7KZS - chains Q and M of the 19 polymer chains in the assembly; structure by electron microscopy, 4.20 A resolution (low resolution: residue-level contacts below are approximate; hydrogen-bond / salt-bridge calls are withheld).

# Chain Q
Name: Fanconi anemia core complex-associated protein 100
Organism: Homo sapiens
Reference sequence: Q0VG06 (FP100_HUMAN); residue numbers follow UniProt; this construct covers 1-881
Amino-acid sequence (906 residues; each row starts with the number of its first residue; numbers below 1 keep their minus sign (Met-24 is residue -24)):
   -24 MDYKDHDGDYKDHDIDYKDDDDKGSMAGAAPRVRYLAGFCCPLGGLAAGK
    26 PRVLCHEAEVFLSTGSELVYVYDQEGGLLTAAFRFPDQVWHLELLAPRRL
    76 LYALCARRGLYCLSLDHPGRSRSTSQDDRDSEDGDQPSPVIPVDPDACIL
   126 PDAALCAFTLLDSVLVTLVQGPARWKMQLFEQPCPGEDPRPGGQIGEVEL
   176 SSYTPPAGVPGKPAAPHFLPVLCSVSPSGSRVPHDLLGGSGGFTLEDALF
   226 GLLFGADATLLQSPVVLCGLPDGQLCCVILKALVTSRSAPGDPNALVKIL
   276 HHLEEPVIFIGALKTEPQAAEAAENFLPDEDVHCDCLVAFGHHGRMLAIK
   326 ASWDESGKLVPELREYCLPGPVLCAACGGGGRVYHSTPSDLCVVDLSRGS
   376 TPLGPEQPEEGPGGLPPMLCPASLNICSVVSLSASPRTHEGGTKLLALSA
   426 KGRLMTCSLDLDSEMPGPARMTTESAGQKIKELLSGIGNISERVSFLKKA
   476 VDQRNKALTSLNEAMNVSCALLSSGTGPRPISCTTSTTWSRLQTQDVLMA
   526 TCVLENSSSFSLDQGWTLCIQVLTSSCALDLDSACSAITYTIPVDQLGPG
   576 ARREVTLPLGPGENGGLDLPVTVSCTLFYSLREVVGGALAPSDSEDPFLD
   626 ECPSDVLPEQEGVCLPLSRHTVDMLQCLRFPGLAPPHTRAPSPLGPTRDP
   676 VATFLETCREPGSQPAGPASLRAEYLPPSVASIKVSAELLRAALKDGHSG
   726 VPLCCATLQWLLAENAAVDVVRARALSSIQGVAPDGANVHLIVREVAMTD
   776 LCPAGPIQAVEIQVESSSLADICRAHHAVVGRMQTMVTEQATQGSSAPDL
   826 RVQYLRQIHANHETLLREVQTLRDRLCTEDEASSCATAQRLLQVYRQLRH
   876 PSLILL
Not modelled in the structure: -24 to 4, 94-112, 183-190, 206-216, 261-270, 294-302, 374-382, 409-415, 436-448, 613-634, 686-700
Construct notes: initiating methionine (-24); expression tag (-23 to 0)
Swiss-Prot annotation at these positions:
  - modified residue: Ser667 (Phosphoserine)

# Chain M
Name: E3 ubiquitin-protein ligase FANCL
Organism: Homo sapiens
Notes: EC 2.3.2.27
Reference sequence: Q9NW38 (FANCL_HUMAN); residues 1-375 here = UniProt positions 1-375
Amino-acid sequence (394 residues; row label = number of the first residue in the row; numbers below 1 keep their minus sign (Met-18 is residue -18)):
   -18 MDYKDDDDKENLYFQGGGRMAVTEASLLRQCPLLLPQNRSKTVYEGFISA
    32 QGRDFHLRIVLPEDLQLKNARLLCSWQLRTILSGYHRIVQQRMQHSPDLM
    82 SFMMELKMLLEVALKNRQELYALPPPPQFYSSLIEEIGTLGWDKLVYADT
   132 CFSTIKLKAEDASGREHLITLKLKAKYPAESPDYFVDFPVPFCASWTPQS
   182 SLISIYSQFLAAIESLKAFWDVMDEIDEKTWVLEPEKPPRSATARRIALG
   232 NNVSINIEVDPRHPTMLPECFFLGADHVVKPLGIKLSRNIHLWDPENSVL
   282 QNLKDVLEIDFPARAILEKSDFTMDCGICYAYQLDGTIPDQVCDNSQCGQ
   332 PFHQICLYEWLRGLLTSRQSFNIIFGECPYCSKPITLKMSGRKH
Not modelled in the structure: -18 to 0, 371-375
Construct notes: initiating methionine (-18); expression tag (-17 to 0)
Metal / ion sites: Zn2+ site 1: Cys307, Cys310, His334, Cys337; Zn2+ site 2: Cys324, Cys329, Cys359, Cys362
Swiss-Prot annotation at these positions:
  - zinc finger: Cys307 to Ser363 (RING-type)
  - binding site (Zn(2+)): Cys307, Cys310, Cys324, Cys329, His334, Cys337, Cys359, Cys362
  - modified residue: Ala2 (N-acetylalanine)
  - mutagenesis: Val127 to Tyr128 (No effect on interaction with FANCI and FANCD2), Leu149 (L149A: No effect on interaction with FANCI and FANCD2; when associated with A-166), Tyr158 to Pro159 (Abolishes UBE2T charging), Phe166 (F166A: Does not affect interaction with FANCI and FANCD2; when associated with A-149), Trp212 to Leu214 (Impairs interaction with FANCI and FANCD2), Leu248 (L248A: Impairs interaction with FANCI and FANCD2; when associated with A-252, A-254 and A-265), Phe252 (F252A: Impairs interaction with FANCI and FANCD2; when associated with A-248, A-254 and A-265), Leu254 (L254A: Impairs interaction with FANCI and FANCD2; when associated with A-248, A-252 and A-265), Ile265 (I265A: Impairs interaction with FANCI and FANCD2; when associated with A-248, A-252 and A-254), Cys307 (C307A: Abolishes ubiquitin ligase activity), Ile309 (I309A: Loss of interaction with UBE2T), Cys310 (C310A: Abolishes ubiquitin ligase activity), 3 further mutagenesis entries in UniProt

# How chain Q and chain M interact
Pairs across the interface (41):
  His276(Q) - Trp57(M)
  His276(Q) - Thr61(M)
  His277(Q) - Trp57(M)
  Lys333(Q) - Arg68(M)
  Val335(Q) - Gly65(M)
  Leu338(Q) - Thr61(M)
  Leu338(Q) - Arg98(M)
  Arg339(Q) - Leu101(M)
  Glu340(Q) - Thr61(M)
  Gly386(Q) - Glu100(M)
  Pro387(Q) - Glu100(M)
  Leu459(Q) - Ser112(M)
  Ile462(Q) - Pro107(M)
  Ile462(Q) - Tyr111(M)
  Ser466(Q) - Pro107(M)
  Ser466(Q) - Pro108(M)
  Asn480(Q) - Leu14(M)
  Asn480(Q) - Asp35(M)
  Leu483(Q) - Leu14(M)
  Leu483(Q) - Leu16(M)
  Leu486(Q) - Leu16(M)
  Asn487(Q) - Leu9(M)
  Asn487(Q) - Cys12(M)
  Asn487(Q) - Pro13(M)
  Asn487(Q) - Leu14(M)
  Asn487(Q) - Leu15(M)
  Asn487(Q) - Leu16(M)
  Asn487(Q) - Pro17(M)
  Glu488(Q) - Leu9(M)
  Glu488(Q) - Arg10(M)
  Met490(Q) - Pro17(M)
  Asn491(Q) - Glu5(M)
  Asn491(Q) - Leu9(M)
  Asn491(Q) - Pro17(M)
  Asn491(Q) - Lys22(M)
  Cys494(Q) - Arg20(M)
  Leu497(Q) - Arg20(M)
  Ser498(Q) - Arg20(M)
  Ser534(Q) - Glu5(M)
  Ser534(Q) - Ala6(M)
  Phe535(Q) - Glu5(M)
Other interface residues (no listed pair), chain Q (28 interface residues in all): Leu275, Pro336, Val469, Thr484
Other interface residues (no listed pair), chain M (30 interface residues in all): Asn19, Phe28, Gln58, Ser64, Ile115, Glu116

# In short
28 residues of chain Q face 30 of chain M across their interface. The Zn2+ site 1 is built by Cys307(M),
Cys310(M), His334(M) and Cys337(M). UniProt lists 8 Zn2+-binding residues and 19 mutagenesis sites on chain M.
Chain Q is Fanconi anemia core complex-associated protein 100 and chain M is E3 ubiquitin-protein ligase
FANCL, both from Homo sapiens; the structure, Structure of the human fanconi anaemia Core-UBE2T-ID-DNA complex
in open state, was determined by electron microscopy, deposited together with 7KZP, 7KZQ, 7KZR, 7KZT and 7KZV.
